Entry 3PU0 (X-ray diffraction, 3.09 A resolution); this record covers chains D and R of the 6 polymer chains in the assembly.

# Chain D
Molecule: Nucleoprotein
From: Vesicular stomatitis Indiana virus
UniProtKB: P03521 (NCAP_VSIVA); numbering as in UniProt (aligned over 2-422)
Chain sequence (421 residues; row label = number of the first residue in the row):
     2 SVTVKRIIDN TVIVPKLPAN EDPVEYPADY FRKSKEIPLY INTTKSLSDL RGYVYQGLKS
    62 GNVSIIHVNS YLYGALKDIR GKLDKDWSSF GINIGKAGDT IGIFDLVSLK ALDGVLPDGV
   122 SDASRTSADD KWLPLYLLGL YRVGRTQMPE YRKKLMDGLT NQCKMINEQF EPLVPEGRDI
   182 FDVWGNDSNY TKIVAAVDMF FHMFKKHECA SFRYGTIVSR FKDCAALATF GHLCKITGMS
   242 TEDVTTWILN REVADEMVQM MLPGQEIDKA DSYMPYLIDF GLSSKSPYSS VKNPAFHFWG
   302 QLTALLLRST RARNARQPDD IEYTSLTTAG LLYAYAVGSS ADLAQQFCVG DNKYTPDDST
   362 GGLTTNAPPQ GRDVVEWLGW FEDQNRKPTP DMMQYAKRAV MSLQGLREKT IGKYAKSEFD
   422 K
Disordered / not traced: 359-363
Curated features (UniProtKB/Swiss-Prot):
  - binding site (RNA): Arg143, Tyr152, Lys206, Arg214, Lys286, Arg317, Arg408
Metal / ion sites: uranyl (VI) ion (4 sites), coordinated by Asp123, Glu253, Glu323, Asp343, Asp358
What the authors report for this chain:
  - binding site for the 45-nt RNA strand (chain R): Arg317, Lys410

# Chain R
Molecule: 45-nt RNA strand
Sequence (45 nucleotides; row label = number of the first residue in the row):
     1 CCCCCCCCCC CCCCCCCCCC CCCCCCCCCC CCCCCCCCCC CCCCC
Metal / ion sites: uranyl (VI) ion site 1: C4, C6; uranyl (VI) ion site 2 near C15 (its only coordinating residue here); uranyl (VI) ion site 3 near C24 (its only coordinating residue here); uranyl (VI) ion site 4: C31, C32, C33; uranyl (VI) ion site 5: C40, C42

# Interface between chain D and chain R
Contacting residue pairs (41; chain D residue first):
  Asp23(D) with C2(R), phosphate contact
  Arg143(D) with C8(R), salt bridge to the phosphate; C9(R), salt bridge to the phosphate
  Arg146(D) with C3(R), sugar contact
  Met149(D) with C6(R), base contact
  Glu151(D) with C6(R), sugar contact; C7(R), sugar contact; C8(R), phosphate contact
  Lys155(D) with C7(R), phosphate contact; C8(R), salt bridge to the phosphate
  Asn162(D) with C9(R), base contact
  Lys165(D) with C9(R), base contact
  Ala211(D) with C9(R), base contact
  Ser212(D) with C9(R), base contact
  Arg214(D) with C9(R), sugar contact; C10(R), salt bridge to the phosphate
  Tyr215(D) with C9(R), sugar contact
  Ile218(D) with C8(R), base contact; C9(R), phosphate contact; C10(R), phosphate contact
  Val219(D) with C8(R), base contact
  Asp224(D) with C2(R), hydrogen bond to the sugar; C3(R), hydrogen bond to the sugar; C4(R), phosphate contact
  Cys225(D) with C4(R), hydrogen bond to the phosphate
  Ala226(D) with C4(R), hydrogen bond to the phosphate
  Lys286(D) with C2(R), salt bridge to the phosphate; C3(R), salt bridge to the phosphate
  Ser287(D) with C3(R), phosphate contact
  Ser290(D) with C3(R), phosphate contact; C4(R), phosphate contact
  Ser291(D) with C4(R), hydrogen bond to the phosphate
  Val292(D) with C3(R), sugar contact; C4(R), phosphate contact
  Arg312(D) with C5(R), base contact
  Asn315(D) with C5(R), hydrogen bond to the sugar
  Arg317(D) with C4(R), sugar contact; C5(R), salt bridge to the phosphate
  Arg408(D) with C5(R), hydrogen bond to the sugar; C6(R), sugar contact; C7(R), salt bridge to the phosphate
Also at the interface, not in a pair above, chain D (29 interface residues in all): Ser285, His298, Lys410

# In short
29 residues of chain D face 9 of chain R across their interface; the contacts include 7 hydrogen bonds and 8
salt bridges. Polar contacts include Asp224(D)-C2(R), Asp224(D)-C3(R) and Asn315(D)-C5(R). From UniProt: 7
RNA-binding residues on chain D. From the paper: a binding site for the 45-nt RNA strand (chain R) at
Arg317(D) and Lys410(D).
Chain D is Nucleoprotein (Vesicular stomatitis Indiana virus) and chain R is a 45-nt RNA strand; the
structure, Crystal Structure of a vesicular stomatitis virus nucleocapsid-polyC complex, was determined by
X-ray diffraction together with 3PTO, 3PTX, 3PU1 and 3PU4 from the same study.
